PDB entry 7KZB | X-ray diffraction, 2.83 A resolution | chains H and L of the 5 polymer chains in the assembly

# Chain H
Molecule: Fab heavy chain of CR3014-C8 antibody
Source organism: Homo sapiens
Notes: antibody fragment or engineered binder
Sequence (231 residues; each row starts with the number of its first residue):
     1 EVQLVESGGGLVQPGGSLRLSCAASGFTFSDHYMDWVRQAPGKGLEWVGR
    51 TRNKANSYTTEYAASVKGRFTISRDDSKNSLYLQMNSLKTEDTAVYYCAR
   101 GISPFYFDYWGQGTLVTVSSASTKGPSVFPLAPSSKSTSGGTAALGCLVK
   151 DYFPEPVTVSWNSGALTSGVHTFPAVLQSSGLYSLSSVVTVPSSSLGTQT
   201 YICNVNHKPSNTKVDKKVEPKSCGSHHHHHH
Unresolved in the structure: 135-141, 222-231
Cystine bridges: C22-C98, C147-C203

# Chain L
Molecule: Fab light chain of CR3014-C8 antibody
Source organism: Homo sapiens
Notes: antibody fragment or engineered binder
Sequence (214 residues; each row starts with the number of its first residue):
     1 DIQMTQSPSSLSASVGDRVTITCRASQYIYDSLNWYQQKPGKAPKLLIYD
    51 SSYLQSGVPSRFSGSGSGTDFTLTISSLQPEDFATYYCQQSWDTPVTFGQ
   101 GTKVEIKRTVAAPSVFIFPPSDEQLKSGTASVVCLLNNFYPREAKVQWKV
   151 DNALQSGNSQESVTEQDSKDSTYSLSSTLTLSKADYEKHKVYACEVTHQG
   201 LSSPVTKSFNRGEC
Cystine bridges: C23-C88, C134-C194

# How chain H and chain L interact
Residue-residue contacts (63):
  V37(H) - F98(L)  hydrophobic
  Q39(H) - Q38(L)  hydrogen bond
  Q39(H) - Y87(L)  hydrogen bond
  K43(H) - Y87(L)
  G44(H) - Y87(L)
  L45(H) - P44(L)  hydrophobic
  L45(H) - Y87(L)  hydrophobic
  L45(H) - F98(L)
  W47(H) - P95(L)  hydrophobic
  W47(H) - V96(L)
  R50(H) - T94(L)
  R50(H) - V96(L)
  E61(H) - T94(L)
  Y97(H) - Q38(L)
  Y97(H) - A43(L)  hydrophobic
  F105(H) - S32(L)
  F105(H) - N34(L)  hydrogen bond (backbone-side chain)
  F105(H) - S91(L)  hydrogen bond (backbone-side chain)
  Y106(H) - N34(L)
  Y106(H) - L46(L)  hydrophobic
  Y106(H) - Y49(L)  hydrophobic
  F107(H) - Y36(L)  hydrogen bond (backbone-side chain)
  F107(H) - L46(L)
  F107(H) - Q89(L)
  F107(H) - V96(L)  hydrophobic
  F107(H) - F98(L)  hydrophobic
  W110(H) - Y36(L)
  W110(H) - P44(L)
  W110(H) - F98(L)  hydrophobic
  G111(H) - A43(L)
  Q112(H) - A43(L)
  F129(H) - S121(L)
  F129(H) - Q124(L)
  P130(H) - S121(L)
  P130(H) - E123(L)
  L131(H) - F118(L)
  A132(H) - F118(L)
  T142(H) - F116(L)
  A144(H) - F116(L)
  A144(H) - F118(L)
  A144(H) - L135(L)  hydrophobic
  L148(H) - S131(L)
  K150(H) - Q124(L)
  K150(H) - T129(L)
  K150(H) - S131(L)
  K150(H) - T180(L)
  H171(H) - N137(L)  hydrogen bond
  H171(H) - N138(L)  hydrogen bond
  H171(H) - T164(L)
  H171(H) - S174(L)  hydrogen bond
  F173(H) - L135(L)  hydrophobic
  F173(H) - S162(L)
  F173(H) - T164(L)
  F173(H) - S174(L)
  F173(H) - L175(L)
  F173(H) - S176(L)
  P174(H) - S162(L)  hydrogen bond (backbone-side chain)
  P174(H) - V163(L)
  V176(H) - Q160(L)
  S186(H) - V133(L)
  V188(H) - L135(L)  hydrophobic
  T190(H) - N137(L)  hydrogen bond
  K216(H) - E123(L)  salt bridge
Interface residues without a listed pair, chain H (38 interface residues in all): D35, E46, D108, V128, A143, L145, K221
Interface residues without a listed pair, chain L (41 interface residues in all): G41, K42, D50, Q55, S127, E161, C214

# Summary
38 residues of chain H face 41 of chain L across their interface, with 10 hydrogen bonds and 1 salt bridge.
Polar contacts include K216(H)-E123(L), Q39(H)-Q38(L) and Q39(H)-Y87(L).
Chain H is Fab heavy chain of CR3014-C8 antibody and chain L is Fab light chain of CR3014-C8 antibody, both
from Homo sapiens; the structure, Potent SARS-CoV-2 binding and neutralization through maturation of iconic
SARS-CoV-1antibodies, was determined by X-ray diffraction, deposited together with 7KZA.
